Entry 3TDA (X-ray diffraction, 2.67 A resolution); this record covers chain A.

== Chain A ==
Name: Cytochrome P450 2D6
Source organism: Homo sapiens
Notes: EC 1.14.14.1
UniProt: P10635 (CP2D6_HUMAN); numbering as in UniProt (aligned over 34-497)
Chain sequence (479 residues; row label = number of the first residue in the row):
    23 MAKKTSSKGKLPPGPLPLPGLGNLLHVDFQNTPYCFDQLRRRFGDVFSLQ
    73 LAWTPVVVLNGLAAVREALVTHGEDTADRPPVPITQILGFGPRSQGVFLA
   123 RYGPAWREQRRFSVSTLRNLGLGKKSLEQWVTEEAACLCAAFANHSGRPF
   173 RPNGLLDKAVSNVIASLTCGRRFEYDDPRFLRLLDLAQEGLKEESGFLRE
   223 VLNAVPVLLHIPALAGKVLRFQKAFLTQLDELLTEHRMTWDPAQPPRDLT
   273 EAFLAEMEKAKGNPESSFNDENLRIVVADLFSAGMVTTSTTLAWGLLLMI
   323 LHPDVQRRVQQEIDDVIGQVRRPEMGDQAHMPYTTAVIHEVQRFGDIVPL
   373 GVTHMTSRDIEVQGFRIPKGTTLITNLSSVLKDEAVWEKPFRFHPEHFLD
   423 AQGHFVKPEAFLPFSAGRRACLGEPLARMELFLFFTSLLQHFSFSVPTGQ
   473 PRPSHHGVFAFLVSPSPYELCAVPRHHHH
Not modelled in the structure: 23-30, 498-501
Construct notes: expression tag (23-33, 498-501)
Swiss-Prot annotation at these positions:
  - binding site (substrate): Asp301
  - binding site (heme): Cys443
Metal / ion sites: Zn2+ site 1: His258, Asp270, Glu273; Zn2+ site 2: Asp422, His426 (shared with 2 residues of chain C); heme Fe: Cys443 (together with Prinomastat)
Ligand contacts:
  - heme (HEM): Leu91, Arg101, Val119, Phe120, Trp128, Arg132, Ile186, Asp301, Leu302, Ala305, Gly306, Thr309, Thr310, Thr313, Gln364, Ile369, Val370, Gly373, Val374, His376, Leu399, Pro435, Phe436, Ser437, Arg440, Arg441, Ala442, Cys443, Leu444, Gly445, Leu448, Ala449, Leu453
  - Prinomastat (PN0): Leu110, Phe112, Phe120, Leu121, Gly212, Leu213, Glu216, Gln244, Phe247, Ile297, Ala300, Asp301, Ser304, Ala305, Val308, Thr309, Phe483, Leu484
What the authors report for this chain:
  - conformationally variable residues (helix shift, side-chain flip): Ser304, Ala305, Val308, Thr309, Phe483
  - binding site for Prinomastat: Phe483

== In short ==
Ligands of chain A: heme and Prinomastat. His258, Asp270 and Glu273 coordinate Zn2+ site 1. Asp422 and His426
coordinate Zn2+ site 2. UniProt lists substrate-binding residue Asp301 and heme-binding residue Cys443. The
paper reports a binding site for Prinomastat at Phe483; conformational variability at Ser304, Ala305 and
Val308 among others.
Chain A is Cytochrome P450 2D6 (Homo sapiens); the structure, Competitive replacement of thioridazine by
prinomastat in crystals of cytochrome P450 2D6, was determined by X-ray diffraction together with 4WNT, 4WNU,
4WNV, 4WNW and 3TBG from the same study.
